1M56 - chains A and D of the 4 polymer chains in the assembly; structure by X-ray diffraction, 2.30 A resolution.

== Chain A ==
Protein: Cytochrome C oxidase
From: Rhodobacter sphaeroides
Notes: EC 1.9.3.1
UniProt: P33517 (COX1_RHOSH); residues 1-566 here = UniProt positions 1-566
Sequence (566 residues; row label = number of the first residue in the row):
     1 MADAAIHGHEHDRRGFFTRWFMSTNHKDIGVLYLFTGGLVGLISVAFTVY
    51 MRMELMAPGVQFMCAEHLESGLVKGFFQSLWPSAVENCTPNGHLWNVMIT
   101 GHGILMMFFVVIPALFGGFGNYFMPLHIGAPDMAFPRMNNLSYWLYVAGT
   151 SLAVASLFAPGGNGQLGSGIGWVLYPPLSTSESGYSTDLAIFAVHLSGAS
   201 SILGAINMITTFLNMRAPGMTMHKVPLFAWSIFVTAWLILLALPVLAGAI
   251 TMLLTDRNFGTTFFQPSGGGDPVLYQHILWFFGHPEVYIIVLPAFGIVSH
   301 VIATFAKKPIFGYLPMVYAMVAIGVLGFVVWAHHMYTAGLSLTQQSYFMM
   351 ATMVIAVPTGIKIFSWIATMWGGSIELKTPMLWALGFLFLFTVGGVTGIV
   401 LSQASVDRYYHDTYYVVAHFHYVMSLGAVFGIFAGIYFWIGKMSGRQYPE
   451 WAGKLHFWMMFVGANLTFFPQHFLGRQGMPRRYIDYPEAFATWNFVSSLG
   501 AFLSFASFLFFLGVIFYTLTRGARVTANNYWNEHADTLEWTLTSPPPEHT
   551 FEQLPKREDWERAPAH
Unresolved in the structure: 1-13, 561-566
Cystine bridges: C64-C88
Ion coordination: Ca2+: E54, A57, G59, Q61; heme a Fe site 1: H102, H421; Cu ion: H284, H333, H334; Mg2+: H411, D412 (shared with 1 residue of chain B); heme a Fe site 2 near H419 (its only coordinating residue here)
Small-molecule neighbours:
  - 1,2-Distearoyl-sn-glycerophosphoethanolamine (3PE), molecule 1: F135, P136, R137, M138, L141, L145, H195, G198, A199, I202, L203, I206, L243, P244, A247
  - 1,2-Distearoyl-sn-glycerophosphoethanolamine (3PE), molecule 2: L213, R216, T221, M222, H223, W230, F233, W237, L238, L241, Y318, V321, V325, F328, V329
  - 1,2-Distearoyl-sn-glycerophosphoethanolamine (3PE), molecule 3: L241, F281, F328, V329, W331, T343, Q344, Y347, F348
  - 1,2-Distearoyl-sn-glycerophosphoethanolamine (3PE), molecule 4: D271, H277, F281, W331, Q344
  - heme a (HEA), molecule 1: L34, G37, G38, G41, V45, T48, M51, R52, W95, I99, H102, G103, M106, M107, V110, V111, G171, W172, Y414, V417, F420, H421, M424, S425, V429, I432, F433, I436, M460, T467, F468, Q471, R481, R482, Y483, A501, S504, F508, F511
  - heme a (HEA), molecule 2: M107, W172, W280, V287, Y288, I290, V291, H333, H334, Y336, T352, I355, A356, T359, G360, I363, F364, F391, T392, G395, G398, I399, L401, S402, D407, H411, D412, V416, H419, F420, V423, M424, R481
UniProt features mapped onto this chain:
  - binding site (Fe(II)-heme a): H102, H421
  - binding site (Cu cation): H284, Y288, H333, H334
  - binding site (heme a3): H419
  - cross-link: H284 to Y288 (1'-histidyl-3'-tyrosine (His-Tyr))

== Chain D ==
Protein: Cytochrome C oxidase
From: Rhodobacter sphaeroides
Notes: EC 1.9.3.1
UniProt: Q8KRK5 (Q8KRK5_RHOSH); residues 1-51 here correspond to UniProt positions 11-61 (UniProt number = residue number + 10)
Sequence (51 residues; row label = number of the first residue in the row):
     1 MADHSHPAHGHVAGSMDITQQEKTFAGFVRMVTWAAVVIVAALIFLALAN
    51 A
Unresolved in the structure: 1-9
Small-molecule neighbours:
  - 1,2-Distearoyl-sn-glycerophosphoethanolamine (3PE), molecule 1: Q20, K23, T24, G27, F28, M31, V32, A35, I39
  - 1,2-Distearoyl-sn-glycerophosphoethanolamine (3PE), molecule 2: E22, F25, V29, V32, T33, A36, V37
  - 1,2-Distearoyl-sn-glycerophosphoethanolamine (3PE), molecule 3: A36, I39, L43, L46
  - 1,2-Distearoyl-sn-glycerophosphoethanolamine (3PE), molecule 4: I39, L43, L46, A47, N50, A51

== Interface between chain A and chain D ==
Pairs across the interface (5):
  L213(A) with T24(D); F28(D), hydrophobic
  N214(A) with Q21(D), hydrogen bond (backbone-side chain)
  R216(A) with T24(D)
  W237(A) with F28(D), hydrophobic
Other interface residues (no listed pair), chain A (6 interface residues in all): T343, L554
Other interface residues (no listed pair), chain D (5 interface residues in all): M16, N50

== Summary ==
Chain A and chain D form an interface of 6 and 5 residues respectively; the contacts include 1 hydrogen bond.
Its one hydrogen-bonded contact is N214(A)-Q21(D). 3 1,2-Distearoyl-sn-glycerophosphoethanolamine molecules
are bound between chain A and chain D.
Here chain A is Cytochrome C oxidase and chain D is Cytochrome C oxidase, both from Rhodobacter sphaeroides.
Entry 1M56 (Structure of cytochrome c oxidase from Rhodobactor sphaeroides (Wild Type)) was determined by
X-ray diffraction (same publication as 1M57).
